Entry 8QCB (electron microscopy, 2.80 A resolution); this record covers chains A and C of the 5 polymer chains in the assembly.

Chain A:
Protein: Antiviral helicase SKI2
Source organism: Saccharomyces cerevisiae
Notes: EC 3.6.4.13
Reference sequence: P35207 (SKI2_YEAST); residues 1-1287 here = UniProt positions 1-1287
Chain sequence (1287 residues; each row starts with the number of its first residue):
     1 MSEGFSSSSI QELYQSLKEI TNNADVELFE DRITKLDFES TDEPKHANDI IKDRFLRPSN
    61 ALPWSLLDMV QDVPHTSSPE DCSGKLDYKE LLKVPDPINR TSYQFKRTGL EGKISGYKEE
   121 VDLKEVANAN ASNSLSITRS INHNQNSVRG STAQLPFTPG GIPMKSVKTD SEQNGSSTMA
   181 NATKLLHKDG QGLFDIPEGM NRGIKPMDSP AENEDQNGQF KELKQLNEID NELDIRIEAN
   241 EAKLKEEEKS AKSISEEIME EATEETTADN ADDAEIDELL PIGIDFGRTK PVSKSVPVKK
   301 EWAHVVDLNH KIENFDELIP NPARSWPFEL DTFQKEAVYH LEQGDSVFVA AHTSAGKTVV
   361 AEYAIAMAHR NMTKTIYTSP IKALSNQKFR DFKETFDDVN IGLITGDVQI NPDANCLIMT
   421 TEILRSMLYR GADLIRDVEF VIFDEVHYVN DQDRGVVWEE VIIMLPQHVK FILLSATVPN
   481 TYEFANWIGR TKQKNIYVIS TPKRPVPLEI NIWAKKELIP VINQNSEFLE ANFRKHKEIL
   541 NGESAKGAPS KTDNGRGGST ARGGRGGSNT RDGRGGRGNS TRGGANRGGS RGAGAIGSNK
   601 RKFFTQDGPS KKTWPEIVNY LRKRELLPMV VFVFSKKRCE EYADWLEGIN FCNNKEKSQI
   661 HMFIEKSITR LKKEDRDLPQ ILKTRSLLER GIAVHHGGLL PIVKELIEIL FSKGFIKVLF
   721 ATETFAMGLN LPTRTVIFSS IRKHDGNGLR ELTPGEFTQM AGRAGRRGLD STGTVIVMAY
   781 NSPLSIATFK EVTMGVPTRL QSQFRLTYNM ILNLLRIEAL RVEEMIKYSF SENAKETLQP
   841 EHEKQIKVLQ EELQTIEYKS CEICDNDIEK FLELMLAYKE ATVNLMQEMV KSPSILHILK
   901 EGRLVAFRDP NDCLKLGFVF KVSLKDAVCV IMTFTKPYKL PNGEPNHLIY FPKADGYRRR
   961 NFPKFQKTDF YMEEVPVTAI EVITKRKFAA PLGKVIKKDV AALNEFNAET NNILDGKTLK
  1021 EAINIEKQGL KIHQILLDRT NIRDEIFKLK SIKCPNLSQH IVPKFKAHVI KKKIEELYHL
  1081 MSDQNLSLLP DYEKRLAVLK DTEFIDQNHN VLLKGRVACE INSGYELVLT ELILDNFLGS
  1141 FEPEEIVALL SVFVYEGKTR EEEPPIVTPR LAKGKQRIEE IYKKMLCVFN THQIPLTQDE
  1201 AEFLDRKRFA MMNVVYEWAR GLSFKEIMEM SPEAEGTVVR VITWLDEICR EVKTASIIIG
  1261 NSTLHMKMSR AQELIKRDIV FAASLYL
Not modelled in the structure: 1-7, 23-27, 39-44, 75-86, 103-186, 208-1287
Curated features (UniProtKB/Swiss-Prot):
  - region: Arg556 to Arg577 (RNA-binding RGG-box)
  - motif: Asp444 to His447 (DEVH box)
  - binding site (ATP): Ala351 to Thr358
  - modified residue: Ser209 (Phosphoserine)

Chain C:
Protein: Antiviral protein SKI8
Source organism: Saccharomyces cerevisiae
Reference sequence: Q02793 (SKI8_YEAST); residues 1-397 here = UniProt positions 1-397
Chain sequence (397 residues; row label = number of the first residue in the row):
     1 MSKVFIATAN AGKAHDADIF SVSACNSFTV SCSGDGYLKV WDNKLLDNEN PKDKSYSHFV
    61 HKSGLHHVDV LQAIERDAFE LCLVATTSFS GDLLFYRITR EDETKKVIFE KLDLLDSDMK
   121 KHSFWALKWG ASNDRLLSHR LVATDVKGTT YIWKFHPFAD ESNSLTLNWS PTLELQGTVE
   181 SPMTPSQFAT SVDISERGLI ATGFNNGTVQ ISELSTLRPL YNFESQHSMI NNSNSIRSVK
   241 FSPQGSLLAI AHDSNSFGCI TLYETEFGER IGSLSVPTHS SQASLGEFAH SSWVMSLSFN
   301 DSGETLCSAG WDGKLRFWDV KTKERITTLN MHCDDIEIEE DILAVDEHGD SLAEPGVFDV
   361 KFLKKGWRSG MGADLNESLC CVCLDRSIRW FREAGGK
Not modelled in the structure: 1, 159-167, 278-285, 337, 370-374, 396-397

Chain A / chain C interface:
Pairs across the interface - 23 pairs, chain A then chain C:
  Gln11(A) - Val146(C)
  Gln11(A) - Lys147(C)
  Tyr14(A) - Ser123(C)
  Tyr14(A) - Val146(C)  hydrophobic
  Tyr14(A) - Phe188(C)
  Leu17(A) - Phe89(C)
  Leu17(A) - Ser90(C)
  Lys18(A) - Ser90(C)
  Lys18(A) - Gly91(C)  hydrogen bond (side chain-backbone)
  Lys18(A) - Asp92(C)  salt bridge
  Lys18(A) - Lys120(C)
  Lys18(A) - Lys121(C)
  Lys18(A) - His122(C)  hydrogen bond (side chain-backbone)
  Lys18(A) - Ser123(C)
  Ile20(A) - His61(C)
  Thr21(A) - Lys62(C)
  Asn22(A) - Phe59(C)
  Asn22(A) - Val60(C)
  Asn22(A) - His61(C)
  Asn22(A) - Lys62(C)  hydrogen bond (side chain-backbone)
  Phe29(A) - Asp16(C)
  Phe29(A) - Asp35(C)
  Trp64(A) - Met229(C)  hydrophobic
Other interface residues (no listed pair), chain A (11 interface residues in all): Asp31, Arg32
Other interface residues (no listed pair), chain C (22 interface residues in all): Ala17, Gly34, Trp125, Glu347

Overview:
The interface between chain A and chain C involves 11 residues on one side and 22 on the other, with 3
hydrogen bonds and 1 salt bridge. Polar contacts include Lys18(A)-Asp92(C), Lys18(A)-Gly91(C) and
Lys18(A)-His122(C). From UniProt: 8 ATP-binding residues on chain A.
Here chain A is Antiviral helicase SKI2 and chain C is Antiviral protein SKI8, both from Saccharomyces
cerevisiae. Entry 8QCB (CryoEM structure of a S. Cerevisiae Ski2387 complex in the open state) was determined
by electron microscopy together with 8QCF, 8Q9T and 8QCA from the same study.
